Entry 6QYX (X-ray diffraction, 1.66 A resolution); this record covers chain A.

== Chain A ==
Name: Mitogen-activated protein kinase 14, Mitogen-activated protein kinase 1
From: Homo sapiens
Notes: EC 2.7.11.24
UniProt: chimeric construct of Q16539, D2CIU1: residues 1-172 from Q16539 (MK14_HUMAN) positions 1-172 (same numbers); residues 173-189 from D2CIU1 positions 18-34 (UniProt number = residue number - 155); residues 190-366 from Q16539 (MK14_HUMAN) positions 184-360 (UniProt number = residue number - 6)
Chain sequence (366 residues; numbered 1 to 366; the number before each row is that of its first residue):
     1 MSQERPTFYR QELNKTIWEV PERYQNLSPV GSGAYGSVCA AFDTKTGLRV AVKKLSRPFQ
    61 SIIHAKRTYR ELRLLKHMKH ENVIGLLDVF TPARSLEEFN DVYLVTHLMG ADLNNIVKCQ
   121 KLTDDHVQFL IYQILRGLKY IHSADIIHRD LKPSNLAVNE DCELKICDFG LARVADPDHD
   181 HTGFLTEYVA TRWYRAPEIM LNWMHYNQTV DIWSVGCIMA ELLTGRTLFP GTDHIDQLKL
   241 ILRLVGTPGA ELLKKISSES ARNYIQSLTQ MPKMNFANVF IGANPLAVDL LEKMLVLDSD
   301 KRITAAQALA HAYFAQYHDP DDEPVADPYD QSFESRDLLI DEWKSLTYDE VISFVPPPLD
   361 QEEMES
Unresolved in the structure: 1-3, 173-188, 359-366
Construct notes: conflict Cys-167 (Leu in Q16539)
Curated features (UniProtKB/Swiss-Prot):
  - active site: Asp-168 (Proton acceptor)
  - binding site (ATP): Val-30 to Val-38, Lys-53
  - modified residue: Ser-2 (N-acetylserine), Thr-16 (Phosphothreonine), Lys-53 (N6-acetyllysine), Lys-152 (N6-acetyllysine), Thr-269 (Phosphothreonine), Tyr-329 (Phosphotyrosine)

== Overview ==
Curated annotation (UniProt) lists active-site residue Asp-168 and 10 ATP-binding residues.
Chain A is Mitogen-activated protein kinase 14, Mitogen-activated protein kinase 1 (Homo sapiens); the
structure, p38(alpha) MAP kinase with the activation loop of ERK2, was determined by X-ray diffraction
together with 6RFO and 6RFP from the same study.
